Entry 9N95 (electron microscopy, 3.65 A resolution); this record covers chain A.

# Chain A
Molecule: CSC1-like protein 1
From: Homo sapiens
UniProtKB: O94886 (CSCL1_HUMAN); numbering as in UniProt (aligned over 1-807)
Chain sequence (807 residues; each row starts with the number of its first residue):
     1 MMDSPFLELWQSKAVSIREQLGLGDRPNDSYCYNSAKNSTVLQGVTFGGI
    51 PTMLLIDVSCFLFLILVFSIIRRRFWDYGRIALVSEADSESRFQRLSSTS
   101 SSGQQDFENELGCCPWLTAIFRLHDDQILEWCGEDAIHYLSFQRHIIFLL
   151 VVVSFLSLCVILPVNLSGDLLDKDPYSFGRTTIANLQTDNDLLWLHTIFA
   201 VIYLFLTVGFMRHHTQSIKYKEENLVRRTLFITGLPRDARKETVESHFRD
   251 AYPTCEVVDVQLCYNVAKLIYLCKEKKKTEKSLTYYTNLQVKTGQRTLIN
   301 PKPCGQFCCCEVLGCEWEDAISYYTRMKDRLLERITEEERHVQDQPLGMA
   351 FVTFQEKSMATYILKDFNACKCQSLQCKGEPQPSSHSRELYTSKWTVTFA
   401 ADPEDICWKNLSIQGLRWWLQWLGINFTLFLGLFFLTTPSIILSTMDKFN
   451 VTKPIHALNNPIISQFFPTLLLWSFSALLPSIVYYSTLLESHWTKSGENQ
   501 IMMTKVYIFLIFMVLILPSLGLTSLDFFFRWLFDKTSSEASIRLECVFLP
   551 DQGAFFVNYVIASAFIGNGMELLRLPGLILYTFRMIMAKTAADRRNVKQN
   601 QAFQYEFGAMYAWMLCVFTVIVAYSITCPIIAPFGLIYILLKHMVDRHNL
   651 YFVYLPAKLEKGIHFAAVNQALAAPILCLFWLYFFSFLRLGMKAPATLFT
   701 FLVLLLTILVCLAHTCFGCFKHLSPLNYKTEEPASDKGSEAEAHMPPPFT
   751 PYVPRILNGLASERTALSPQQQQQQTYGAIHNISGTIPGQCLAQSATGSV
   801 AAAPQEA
Not modelled in the structure: 1-45, 79-114, 285-318, 370-378, 452-458, 533-541, 711-807
Differences from the reference sequence: engineered mutation Met53 (Val in O94886)
UniProt features mapped onto this chain:
  - region: Phe555 to Ile586 (Gating helix)
  - modified residue: Ser739 (Phosphoserine)
  - glycosylation (N-linked (GlcNAc...) asparagine): Asn38, Asn450
  - natural variant: Arg74 to Ala807 (deletion: In HLD19; uncertain significance), Gly168 (G168E: In HLD19), Ile462 (I462N: In HLD19), Gly553 (G553D: In HLD19; uncertain significance; G553V: In HLD19), Tyr559 (Y559H: In HLD19), Gly567 (G567S: In HLD19)
  - mutagenesis: Glu571 (E571K: Significant loss of mechanosensitive ion channel activity but no effect on its localization to the cell membrane)

# In short
From UniProt: one mutagenesis site.
Chain A is CSC1-like protein 1 (Homo sapiens); the structure, Human TMEM63A mutant V53M closed state, was
determined by electron microscopy (same publication as 9N93).
